Entry 4G3B (X-ray diffraction, 1.19 A resolution); this record covers chains A and B.

# Chain A (and B)
Name: alpha4F3d
Notes: chain B of this document is another copy of the same molecule, construct and numbering; everything in this record applies to it too
Amino-acid sequence (26 residues; each row starts with the number of its first residue):
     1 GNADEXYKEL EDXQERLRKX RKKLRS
Modified / non-standard residues: 6FL (5,5,5,5',5',5'-hexafluoro-L-leucine) at position 6; 6FL (5,5,5,5',5',5'-hexafluoro-L-leucine) at position 13; 6FL (5,5,5,5',5',5'-hexafluoro-L-leucine) at position 20

# Chain A / chain B interface
Contacting residue pairs - 26 pairs, chain A then chain B:
  6FL_6(A) with Leu-24(B)
  Tyr-7(A) with Arg-21(B), hydrogen bond; Leu-24(B); Arg-25(B), hydrogen bond
  Leu-10(A) with Leu-17(B), hydrophobic; Arg-21(B); Leu-24(B), hydrophobic
  Glu-11(A) with Arg-21(B), salt bridge
  6FL_13(A) with Leu-17(B)
  Gln-14(A) with Gln-14(B); Leu-17(B); Arg-18(B), hydrogen bond (side chain-backbone); Arg-21(B), hydrogen bond
  Leu-17(A) with Leu-10(B), hydrophobic; 6FL_13(B); Gln-14(B); Leu-17(B), hydrophobic
  Arg-18(A) with Gln-14(B)
  6FL_20(A) with Leu-10(B)
  Arg-21(A) with Tyr-7(B), hydrogen bond; Glu-11(B), salt bridge; Gln-14(B), hydrogen bond
  Leu-24(A) with Ala-3(B); 6FL_6(B); Tyr-7(B)
  Arg-25(A) with Tyr-7(B)
Other interface residues (no listed pair), chain A (13 interface residues in all): Ala-3
Other interface residues (no listed pair), chain B (13 interface residues in all): 6FL_20

# In short
The chain A/chain B interface involves 13 residues from each chain, with 6 hydrogen bonds and 2 salt bridges.
Polar pairs include Glu-11(A)/Arg-21(B), Tyr-7(A)/Arg-21(B) and Tyr-7(A)/Arg-25(B).
Both chains are alpha4F3d. Entry 4G3B (Crystal structure of the de novo designed fluorinated peptide
alpha4F3d) was determined by X-ray diffraction, deposited together with 4G4L and 4G4M.
